5ZBX - chains C and D of the 10 polymer chains in the assembly; structure by X-ray diffraction, 2.58 A resolution.

# Chain C
Protein: Histone H2A type 1-B/E
From: Homo sapiens
UniProt: P04908 (H2A1B_HUMAN); residues 0-129 here correspond to UniProt positions 1-130 (UniProt number = residue number + 1)
Amino-acid sequence (133 residues; row label = number of the first residue in the row; numbers below 1 keep their minus sign (Gly-3 is residue -3)):
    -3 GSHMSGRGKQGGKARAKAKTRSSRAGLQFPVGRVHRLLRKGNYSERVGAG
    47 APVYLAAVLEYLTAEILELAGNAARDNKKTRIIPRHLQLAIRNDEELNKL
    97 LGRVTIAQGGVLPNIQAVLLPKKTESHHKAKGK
Disordered / not traced: -3 to 10, 119-129
Differences from the reference sequence: expression tag (-3 to -1)

# Chain D
Protein: Histone H2B type 1-J
From: Homo sapiens
UniProt: P06899 (H2B1J_HUMAN); residues 0-125 here correspond to UniProt positions 1-126 (UniProt number = residue number + 1)
Amino-acid sequence (129 residues; row label = number of the first residue in the row; numbers below 1 keep their minus sign (Gly-3 is residue -3)):
    -3 GSHMPEPAKSAPAPKKGSKKAVTKAQKKDGKKRKRSRKESYSIYVYKVLK
    47 QVHPDTGISSKAMGIMNSFVNDIFERIAGEASRLAHYNKRSTITSREIQT
    97 AVRLLLPGELAKHAVSEGTKAVTKYTSAK
Disordered / not traced: -3 to 31, 125
Differences from the reference sequence: expression tag (-3 to -1)
Ion coordination: Mn2+: Val48 (shared with 1 residue of chain E)

# How chain C and chain D interact
Residue-residue contacts (113; chain C residue first):
  Arg17(C) - Tyr121(D)
  Arg20(C) - Lys120(D)
  Arg20(C) - Tyr121(D)
  Ala21(C) - Ala117(D)
  Ala21(C) - Lys120(D)
  Ala21(C) - Tyr121(D)  hydrophobic
  Gly22(C) - Lys120(D)
  Gln24(C) - Tyr40(D)
  Gln24(C) - Lys43(D)
  Gln24(C) - Gln47(D)
  Phe25(C) - Tyr40(D)  hydrophobic
  Phe25(C) - Val44(D)  hydrophobic
  Pro26(C) - Tyr40(D)
  Arg29(C) - Glu35(D)  salt bridge
  Arg29(C) - Ser36(D)  hydrogen bond (side chain-backbone)
  Arg29(C) - Tyr40(D)
  Arg32(C) - Glu35(D)  salt bridge
  Leu33(C) - Tyr37(D)
  Leu33(C) - Phe70(D)  hydrophobic
  Leu34(C) - Phe70(D)  hydrophobic
  Leu34(C) - Ala74(D)  hydrophobic
  Tyr39(C) - Phe70(D)
  Tyr39(C) - Ala74(D)
  Tyr39(C) - Gly75(D)
  Tyr39(C) - Ser78(D)  hydrogen bond (backbone-side chain)
  Tyr39(C) - Ile89(D)  hydrophobic
  Ser40(C) - Ser87(D)
  Ser40(C) - Ile89(D)  hydrogen bond (side chain-backbone)
  Glu41(C) - Ser87(D)  hydrogen bond (backbone-backbone)
  Arg42(C) - Ser87(D)  hydrogen bond (backbone-backbone)
  Arg42(C) - Thr88(D)
  Arg42(C) - Ile89(D)  hydrogen bond (backbone-backbone)
  Val43(C) - Thr88(D)
  Val43(C) - Ile89(D)
  Gly44(C) - Thr88(D)
  Gly44(C) - Ile89(D)  hydrogen bond (backbone-backbone)
  Gly46(C) - Ser91(D)
  Gly46(C) - Val118(D)
  Ala47(C) - Ile89(D)
  Ala47(C) - Thr90(D)
  Ala47(C) - Ser91(D)
  Ala47(C) - Ile94(D)  hydrophobic
  Val49(C) - Ala117(D)
  Val49(C) - Val118(D)
  Val49(C) - Tyr121(D)  hydrophobic
  Tyr50(C) - Ser91(D)
  Tyr50(C) - Ile94(D)  hydrophobic
  Tyr50(C) - Gln95(D)  hydrogen bond
  Tyr50(C) - Val111(D)
  Tyr50(C) - Gly114(D)
  Tyr50(C) - Thr115(D)
  Tyr50(C) - Val118(D)  hydrophobic
  Leu51(C) - Phe70(D)  hydrophobic
  Leu51(C) - Ile73(D)  hydrophobic
  Ala53(C) - Glu113(D)
  Ala53(C) - Gly114(D)
  Ala53(C) - Ala117(D)  hydrophobic
  Val54(C) - Ile73(D)  hydrophobic
  Val54(C) - Val98(D)  hydrophobic
  Val54(C) - Ala110(D)
  Leu55(C) - Val66(D)
  Leu55(C) - Ile69(D)  hydrophobic
  Leu55(C) - Phe70(D)
  Tyr57(C) - Leu106(D)
  Tyr57(C) - His109(D)
  Tyr57(C) - Ala110(D)
  Tyr57(C) - Glu113(D)
  Leu58(C) - Phe65(D)  hydrophobic
  Leu58(C) - Ile69(D)  hydrophobic
  Leu58(C) - Leu102(D)  hydrophobic
  Leu58(C) - Leu106(D)  hydrophobic
  Thr59(C) - Met62(D)
  Thr59(C) - Phe65(D)
  Thr59(C) - Val66(D)
  Ala60(C) - Val44(D)  hydrophobic
  Ile62(C) - Met62(D)  hydrophobic
  Ile62(C) - Phe65(D)  hydrophobic
  Leu63(C) - Val41(D)
  Leu63(C) - Leu45(D)
  Leu63(C) - Val48(D)  hydrophobic
  Leu63(C) - His49(D)  hydrogen bond (backbone-side chain)
  Glu64(C) - His49(D)  salt bridge
  Gly67(C) - His49(D)
  Asn68(C) - His49(D)
  Thr76(C) - Thr52(D)
  Thr76(C) - Gly53(D)  hydrogen bond (backbone-backbone)
  Arg77(C) - Gly53(D)
  Arg77(C) - Ile54(D)
  Arg77(C) - Ser55(D)
  Ile78(C) - Leu45(D)  hydrophobic
  Ile78(C) - Thr52(D)
  Ile78(C) - Gly53(D)  hydrogen bond (backbone-backbone)
  Ile78(C) - Ile54(D)
  Ile78(C) - Ser55(D)  hydrogen bond (backbone-backbone)
  Ile78(C) - Ala58(D)
  Ile79(C) - Ala58(D)
  Pro80(C) - Lys57(D)
  Pro80(C) - Ala58(D)
  Leu83(C) - Ala58(D)
  Leu83(C) - Ile61(D)  hydrophobic
  Leu83(C) - Met62(D)  hydrophobic
  Glu92(C) - Pro103(D)
  Glu92(C) - Gly104(D)
  Glu92(C) - Glu105(D)  hydrogen bond (side chain-backbone)
  Glu92(C) - Leu106(D)  hydrogen bond (side chain-backbone)
  Leu93(C) - Leu106(D)  hydrophobic
  Leu96(C) - Arg72(D)  hydrogen bond (backbone-side chain)
  Leu96(C) - Leu101(D)
  Leu96(C) - Leu102(D)  hydrophobic
  Leu97(C) - Arg72(D)
  Val100(C) - Arg72(D)
  Ile102(C) - Ile61(D)  hydrophobic
  Ala103(C) - Ile61(D)
Also at the interface, not in a pair above, chain C (56 interface residues in all): Ser19, Leu23, Val30, Ala45, Glu56, Glu61, Arg71, Lys95, Gln104
Also at the interface, not in a pair above, chain D (56 interface residues in all): Asp51, Asp68, Glu71, Ala124

# Summary
The chain C/chain D interface involves 56 residues from each chain, with 15 hydrogen bonds and 3 salt bridges.
Polar contacts include Arg29(C)-Glu35(D), Arg32(C)-Glu35(D) and Glu64(C)-His49(D).
Chain C is Histone H2A type 1-B/E and chain D is Histone H2B type 1-J, both from Homo sapiens; the structure,
The crystal structure of the nucleosome containing histone H3.1 CATD(V76Q, K77D), was determined by X-ray
diffraction, deposited together with 5Z23.
